Entry 3I8C (X-ray diffraction, 2.80 A resolution); this record covers chains A and B.

== Chain A ==
Name: DNA damage-binding protein 1
From: Homo sapiens
UniProt: Q16531 (DDB1_HUMAN); numbering as in UniProt (aligned over 1-1140)
Amino-acid sequence (1143 residues; row label = number of the first residue in the row; numbers below 1 keep their minus sign (Gly-2 is residue -2)):
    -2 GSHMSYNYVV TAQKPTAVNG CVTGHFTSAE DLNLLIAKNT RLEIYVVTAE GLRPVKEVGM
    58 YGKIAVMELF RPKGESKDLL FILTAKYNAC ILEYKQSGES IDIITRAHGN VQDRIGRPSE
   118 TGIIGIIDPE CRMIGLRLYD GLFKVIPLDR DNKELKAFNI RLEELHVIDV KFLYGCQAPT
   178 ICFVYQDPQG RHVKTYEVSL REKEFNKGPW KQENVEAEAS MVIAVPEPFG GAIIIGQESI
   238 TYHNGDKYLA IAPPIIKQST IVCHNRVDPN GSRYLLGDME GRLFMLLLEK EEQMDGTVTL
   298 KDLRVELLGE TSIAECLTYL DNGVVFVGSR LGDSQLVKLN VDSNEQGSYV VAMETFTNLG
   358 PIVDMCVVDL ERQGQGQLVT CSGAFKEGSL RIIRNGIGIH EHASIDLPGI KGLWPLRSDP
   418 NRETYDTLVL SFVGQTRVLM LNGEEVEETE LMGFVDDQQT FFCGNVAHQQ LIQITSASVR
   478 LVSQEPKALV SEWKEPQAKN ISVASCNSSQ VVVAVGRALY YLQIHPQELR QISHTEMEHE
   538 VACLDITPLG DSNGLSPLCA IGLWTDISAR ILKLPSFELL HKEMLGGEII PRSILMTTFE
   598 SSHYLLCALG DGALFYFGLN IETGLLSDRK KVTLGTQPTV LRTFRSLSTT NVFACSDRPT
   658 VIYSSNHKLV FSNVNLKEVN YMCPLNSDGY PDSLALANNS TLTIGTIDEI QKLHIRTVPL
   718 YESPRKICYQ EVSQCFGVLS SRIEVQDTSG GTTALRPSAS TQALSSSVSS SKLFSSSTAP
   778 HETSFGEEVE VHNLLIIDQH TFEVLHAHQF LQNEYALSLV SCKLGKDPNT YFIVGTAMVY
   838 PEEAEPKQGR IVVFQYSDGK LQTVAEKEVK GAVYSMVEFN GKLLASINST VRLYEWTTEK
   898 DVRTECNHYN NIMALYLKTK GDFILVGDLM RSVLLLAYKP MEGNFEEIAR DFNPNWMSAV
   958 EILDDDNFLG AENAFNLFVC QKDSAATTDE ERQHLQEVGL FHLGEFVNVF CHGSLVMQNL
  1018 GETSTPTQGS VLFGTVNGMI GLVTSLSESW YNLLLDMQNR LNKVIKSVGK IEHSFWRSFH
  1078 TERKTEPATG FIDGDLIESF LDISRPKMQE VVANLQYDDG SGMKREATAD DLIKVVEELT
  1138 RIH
Unresolved in the structure: -2 to 0, 774-782, 1016-1022, 1112-1121
Sequence notes: expression tag (-2 to 0)
Cystine bridges: Cys18-Cys313
UniProt features mapped onto this chain:
  - modified residue: Ser2 (N-acetylserine), Lys1067 (N6-acetyllysine), Thr1125 (Phosphothreonine)
  - cross-link: Lys1121 (Glycyl lysine isopeptide (Lys-Gly) (interchain with G-Cter in SUMO2))
  - natural variant: Asp184 to Gln186 (deletion: In WHIKERS), Arg188 (R188Q: In WHIKERS; R188W: In WHIKERS), Glu213 (E213K: In WHIKERS), Phe429 (F429V: In WHIKERS)
  - mutagenesis: Tyr316 to Asn319 (Impairs interaction with DDA1), Glu537 (E537A: Slightly impairs interaction with CUL4A), Trp561 (W561A: Strongly impairs interaction with CUL4A), Glu840 to Glu842 (Impairs interaction with AMBRA1, DTL, DET1, DCAF1, DCAF5, DCAF11 and DCAF8), Met910 to Tyr913 (Impairs interaction with AMBRA1, DTL and DCAF5), Trp953 (W953A: Impairs interaction with AMBRA1, ERCC8, DCAF5 and DCAF11)
From the paper describing this entry:
  - mutagenesis - A381E/F382D: decreased binding to SV5-V
  - mutagenesis - A381E/F382D: unchanged binding to Trpc4AP

== Chain B ==
Name: WD repeat-containing protein 21A
UniProt: Q8WV16 (WD21A_HUMAN); residues 124-136 here = UniProt positions 124-136
Amino-acid sequence (13 residues; each row starts with the number of its first residue):
   124 NASSMLRKSQ LGF

== How chain A and chain B interact ==
Contacting residue pairs (15):
  Arg327(A) with Leu134(B), hydrogen bond (side chain-backbone)
  Val360(A) with Leu134(B), hydrophobic
  Arg722(A) with Arg130(B)
  Glu787(A) with Arg130(B), salt bridge
  His789(A) with Arg130(B)
  Tyr812(A) with Arg130(B)
  Leu814(A) with Arg130(B)
  Val836(A) with Asn124(B)
  Tyr837(A) with Asn124(B), hydrogen bond (backbone-side chain)
  Pro838(A) with Asn124(B)
  Glu840(A) with Asn124(B)
  Ala841(A) with Asn124(B)
  Tyr871(A) with Leu129(B), hydrophobic
  Phe1003(A) with Ser132(B)
  Val1033(A) with Gln133(B)
Also at the interface, not in a pair above, chain A (25 interface residues in all): Leu328, Pro358, Gly380, Ala381, Phe382, Glu842, Met910, Leu912, Phe972, Asn1005
Also at the interface, not in a pair above, chain B (10 interface residues in all): Ala125, Ser126, Gly135, Phe136

== Summary ==
25 residues of chain A face 10 of chain B across their interface, with 2 hydrogen bonds and 1 salt bridge.
Polar contacts include Glu787(A)-Arg130(B), Arg327(A)-Leu134(B) and Tyr837(A)-Asn124(B). From UniProt: 14
mutagenesis sites on chain A. The paper reports that A381E/F382D of chain A reduce binding to SV5-V;
A381E/F382D of chain A leave binding to Trpc4AP unchanged.
Chain A is DNA damage-binding protein 1 (Homo sapiens) and chain B is WD repeat-containing protein 21A; the
structure, Crystal Structure of DDB1 in Complex with the H-Box Motif of WDR21A, was determined by X-ray
diffraction, deposited together with 3I7H, 3I7K, 3I7L, 3I7N, 3I7O, 3I7P, 3I89 and 3I8E.
